9NP6 - chains A and X of the 3 polymer chains in the assembly; structure by electron microscopy, 3.40 A resolution.

[Chain A]
Name: DNA 3'-5' helicase
From: Mycolicibacterium smegmatis MC2 155
Notes: EC 5.6.2.4
UniProtKB: A0QTR9 (A0QTR9_MYCS2); numbering as in UniProt (aligned over 1-1045)
Amino-acid sequence (1046 residues; row label = number of the first residue in the row; numbering starts at 0):
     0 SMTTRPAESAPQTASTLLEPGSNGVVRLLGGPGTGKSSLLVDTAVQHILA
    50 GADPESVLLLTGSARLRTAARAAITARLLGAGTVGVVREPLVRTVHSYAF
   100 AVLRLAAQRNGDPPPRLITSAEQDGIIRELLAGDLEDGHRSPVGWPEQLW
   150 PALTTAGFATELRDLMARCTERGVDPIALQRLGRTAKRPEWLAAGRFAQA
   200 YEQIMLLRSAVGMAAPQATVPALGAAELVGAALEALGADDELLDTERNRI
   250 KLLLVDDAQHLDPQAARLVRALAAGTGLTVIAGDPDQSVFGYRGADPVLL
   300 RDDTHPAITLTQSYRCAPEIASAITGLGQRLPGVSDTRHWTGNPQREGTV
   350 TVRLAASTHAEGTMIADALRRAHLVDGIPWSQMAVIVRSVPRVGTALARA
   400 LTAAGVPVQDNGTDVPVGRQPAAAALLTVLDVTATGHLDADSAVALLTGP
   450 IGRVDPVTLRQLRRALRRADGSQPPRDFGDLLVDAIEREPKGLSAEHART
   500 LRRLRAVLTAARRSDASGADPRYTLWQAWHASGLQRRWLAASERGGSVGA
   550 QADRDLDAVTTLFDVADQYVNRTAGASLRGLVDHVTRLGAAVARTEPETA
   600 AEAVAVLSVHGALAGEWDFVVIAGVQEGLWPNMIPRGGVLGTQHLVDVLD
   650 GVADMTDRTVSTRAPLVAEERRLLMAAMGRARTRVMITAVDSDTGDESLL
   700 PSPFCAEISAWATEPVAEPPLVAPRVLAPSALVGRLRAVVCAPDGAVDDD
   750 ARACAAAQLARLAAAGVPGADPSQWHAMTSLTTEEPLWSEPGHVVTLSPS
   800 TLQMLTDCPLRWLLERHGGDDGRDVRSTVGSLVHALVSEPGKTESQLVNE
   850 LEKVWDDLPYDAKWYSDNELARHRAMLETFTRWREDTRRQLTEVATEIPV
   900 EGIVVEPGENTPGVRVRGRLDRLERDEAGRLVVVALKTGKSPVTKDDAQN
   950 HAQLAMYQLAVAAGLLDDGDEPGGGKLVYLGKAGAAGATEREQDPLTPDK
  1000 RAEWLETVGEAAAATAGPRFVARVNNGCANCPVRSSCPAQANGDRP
Unresolved in the structure: 0-15, 48-57, 78-89, 108-118, 138-142, 183-186, 204-221, 288-296, 332-336, 410-412, 570-576, 585-601, 649-664, 691-697, 713-716, 743-748, 906-910, 982-984, 1040-1045
Differences from the reference sequence: expression tag (0); conflict Ala-934 (Asp in A0QTR9)
Metal / ion sites: 4Fe-4S cluster Fe: Cys-807, Cys-1027, Cys-1030, Cys-1036
Residues lining bound ligands:
  - AMP-PNP (ANP; phosphoaminophosphonic acid-adenylate ester): Pro-31, Gly-32, Thr-33, Gly-34, Lys-35, Ser-36, Ser-37, Tyr-313, Leu-612, Arg-679
  - 4Fe-4S cluster (SF4): Cys-807, Leu-809, Arg-810, Ala-1021, Arg-1022, Val-1023, Asn-1024, Cys-1027, Cys-1030, Val-1032, Arg-1033, Cys-1036, Gln-1039

[Chain X]
Molecule: 59-nt DNA strand
Sequence (59 nucleotides; each row starts with the number of its first residue):
     1 TCATATCCTCTAATGCGAGCACTGCTATTCCCTAGCAGTGCTCGCATTAG
    51 AGGATATGA
Unresolved in the structure: 1-2, 17-43

[Chain A / chain X interface]
Residue-residue contacts (21; chain A residue first):
  Ser-797(A) / DA3(X)  sugar contact
  Pro-798(A) / DT4(X)  phosphate contact
  Ser-799(A) / DA3(X)  sugar contact
  Ser-799(A) / DT4(X)  phosphate contact
  Arg-815(A) / DA3(X)  base contact
  Arg-815(A) / DT4(X)  base contact
  His-833(A) / DA5(X)  salt bridge to the phosphate
  Gly-917(A) / DA3(X)  phosphate contact
  Arg-918(A) / DA3(X)  phosphate contact
  Arg-918(A) / DT4(X)  hydrogen bond to the base
  Lys-936(A) / DA5(X)  salt bridge to the phosphate
  Lys-939(A) / DC7(X)  phosphate contact
  Lys-939(A) / DC8(X)  salt bridge to the phosphate
  Ser-940(A) / DC7(X)  hydrogen bond to the phosphate
  Thr-943(A) / DG50(X)  phosphate contact
  Lys-944(A) / DA49(X)  sugar contact
  Lys-944(A) / DG50(X)  salt bridge to the phosphate
  Gln-952(A) / DT4(X)  sugar contact
  Tyr-956(A) / DT4(X)  hydrogen bond to the phosphate
  Ala-985(A) / DT48(X)  phosphate contact
  Arg-990(A) / DA49(X)  salt bridge to the phosphate
Other interface residues (no listed pair), chain A (21 interface residues in all): Thr-800, Arg-916, Leu-935, His-950, Asn-1025
Other interface residues (no listed pair), chain X (9 interface residues in all): DT6

[Overview]
Chain A and chain X form an interface of 21 and 9 residues respectively, with 3 hydrogen bonds and 5 salt
bridges. Polar pairs include Arg-918(A)/DT4(X), Ser-940(A)/DC7(X) and Tyr-956(A)/DT4(X). Chain A binds AMP-PNP
and 4Fe-4S cluster.
Here chain A is DNA 3'-5' helicase (Mycolicibacterium smegmatis MC2 155) and chain X is a 59-nt DNA strand.
Entry 9NP6 (Cryo-EM structure of AdnA(D934A)-AdnB(D1014A) in complex with AMPPNP and blunt end DNA) was
determined by electron microscopy.
